Entry 8TMO (electron microscopy, 3.10 A resolution); this record covers chains B and E of the 7 polymer chains in the assembly.

== Chain B (and E) ==
Molecule: Cobalt/magnesium transport protein CorA
From: Thermotoga maritima
Notes: chain E of this document is another copy of the same molecule, construct and numbering; everything in this record applies to it too
Reference sequence: Q9WZ31 (CORA_THEMA); residues 1-351 here = UniProt positions 1-351
Sequence (373 residues; row label = number of the first residue in the row; numbers below 1 keep their minus sign (Met-21 is residue -21)):
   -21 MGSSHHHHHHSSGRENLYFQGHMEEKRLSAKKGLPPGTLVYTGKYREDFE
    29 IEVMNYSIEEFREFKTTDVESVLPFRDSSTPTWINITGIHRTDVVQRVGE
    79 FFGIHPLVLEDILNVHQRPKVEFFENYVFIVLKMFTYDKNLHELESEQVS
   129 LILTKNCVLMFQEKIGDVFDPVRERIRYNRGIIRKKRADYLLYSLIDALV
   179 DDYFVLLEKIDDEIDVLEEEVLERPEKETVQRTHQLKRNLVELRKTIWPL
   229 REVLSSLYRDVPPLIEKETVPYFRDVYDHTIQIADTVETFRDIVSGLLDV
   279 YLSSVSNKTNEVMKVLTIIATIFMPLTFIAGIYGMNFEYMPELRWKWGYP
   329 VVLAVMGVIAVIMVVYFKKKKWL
Disordered / not traced: -21 to 0, 351 (chain E: -21 to 4)
Construct notes: initiating methionine (-21); expression tag (-20 to 0)
Curated features (UniProtKB/Swiss-Prot):
  - motif: Gly312 to Asn314 (Probable selectivity filter)
  - site: Asn288 (Essential for ion permeation), Leu294 (Important for closing the ion permeation pathway in the closed state), Thr295 (Threonine that confers selectivity for Co(2+) transport)

== How chain B and chain E interact ==
Residue-residue contacts - 14 pairs, chain B then chain E:
  Met1(B) with Asp253(E)
  Arg222(B) with Glu266(E); Asp270(E), salt bridge
  Lys223(B) with Thr267(E)
  Trp226(B) with Asp263(E); Glu266(E)
  Glu230(B) with Asp256(E); Ile259(E)
  Arg237(B) with Arg237(E)
  Asp238(B) with Tyr236(E), hydrogen bond; Arg237(E), salt bridge; Arg252(E), salt bridge
  Arg269(B) with Asp270(E), salt bridge
  Leu276(B) with Asp277(E)
Other interface residues (no listed pair), chain B (12 interface residues in all): Ser233, Ser234, Met291
Other interface residues (no listed pair), chain E (13 interface residues in all): Trp226, Met291

== In short ==
The interface between chain B and chain E involves 12 residues on one side and 13 on the other, with 1
hydrogen bond and 4 salt bridges. Among the polar pairs are Arg222(B)-Asp270(E), Asp238(B)-Arg237(E) and
Asp238(B)-Arg252(E).
Chain B and chain E are both Cobalt/magnesium transport protein CorA (Thermotoga maritima); the structure,
Cryo-EM structure of magnesium depleted CorA in complex with conformation-specific synthetic antibody C18,
State MGD-1C, was determined by electron microscopy.
